Entry 3NL3 (X-ray diffraction, 3.01 A resolution); this record covers chains B and F of the 6 polymer chains in the assembly.

Chain B (and F):
Name: Thiamine biosynthetic bifunctional enzyme
From: Candida glabrata
Notes: EC 2.5.1.3, 2.7.1.50; chain F of this document is another copy of the same molecule, construct and numbering; everything in this record applies to it too
UniProt: Q6FV03 (Q6FV03_CANGA); residue numbers follow UniProt; this construct covers 1-540
Chain sequence (540 residues; each row starts with the number of its first residue):
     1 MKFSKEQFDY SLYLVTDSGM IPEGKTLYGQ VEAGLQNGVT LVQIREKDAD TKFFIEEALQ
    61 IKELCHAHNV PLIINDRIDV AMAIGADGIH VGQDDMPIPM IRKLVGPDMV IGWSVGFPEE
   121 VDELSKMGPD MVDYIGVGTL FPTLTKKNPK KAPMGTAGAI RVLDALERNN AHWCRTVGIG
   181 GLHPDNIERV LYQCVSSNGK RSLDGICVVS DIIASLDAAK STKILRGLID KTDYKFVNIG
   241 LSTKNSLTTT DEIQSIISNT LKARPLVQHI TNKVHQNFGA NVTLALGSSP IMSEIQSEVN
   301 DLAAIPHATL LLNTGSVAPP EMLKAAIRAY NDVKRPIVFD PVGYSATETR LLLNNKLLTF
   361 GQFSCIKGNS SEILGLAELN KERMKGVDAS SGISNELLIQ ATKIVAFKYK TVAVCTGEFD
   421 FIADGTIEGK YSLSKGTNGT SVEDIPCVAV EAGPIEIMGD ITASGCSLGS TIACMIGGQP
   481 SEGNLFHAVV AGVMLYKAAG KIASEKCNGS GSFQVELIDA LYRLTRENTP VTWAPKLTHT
Disordered / not traced: 1, 150-154, 380-393, 438-439, 452-466 (chain F: 1, 40, 46-48, 147-154, 380-393, 438-439, 456-464)
Metal / ion sites: Mg2+ site 1: Thr51 (shared with Asp76(F), Asp95(F) of chain F); Mg2+ site 2: Pro341, Glu372
Small-molecule neighbours: thiamin phosphate (TPS): Tyr13, Val15, Gln43, Arg45, Asn75, His90, Ser114, Tyr134, Gly136, Gly138, Thr139, Thr143, Thr145, Lys146, Val177, Ile179, Gly180, Gly181, Cys207, Val208, Val209, Ser210
Reported in the primary citation:
  - catalytic residues: Lys146 (by similarity / conservation)

Interface between chain B and chain F:
Contacting residue pairs - 31 pairs, chain B then chain F:
  Asp50(B) - Asp94(F)
  Thr51(B) - Asp76(F)
  Thr51(B) - Asp94(F)
  Thr51(B) - Asp95(F)  hydrogen bond
  Lys52(B) - Asp94(F)  hydrogen bond (backbone-backbone)
  Lys52(B) - Asp95(F)
  Asp76(B) - Thr51(F)
  Asp76(B) - Arg77(F)  salt bridge
  Arg77(B) - Asp76(F)  salt bridge
  Arg77(B) - Arg77(F)
  Ile78(B) - Asp79(F)  hydrogen bond (backbone-side chain)
  Asp79(B) - Asp76(F)
  Asp79(B) - Arg77(F)
  Asp79(B) - Ile78(F)  hydrogen bond (side chain-backbone)
  Asp79(B) - Asp79(F)  hydrogen bond (backbone-side chain)
  Asp79(B) - Met96(F)
  Met82(B) - Met82(F)  hydrophobic
  Ala83(B) - Met96(F)  hydrophobic
  Ala83(B) - Met100(F)  hydrophobic
  Asp94(B) - Asp50(F)
  Asp94(B) - Thr51(F)  hydrogen bond (backbone-backbone)
  Asp94(B) - Lys52(F)  hydrogen bond (backbone-backbone)
  Asp95(B) - Thr51(F)  hydrogen bond
  Asp95(B) - Lys52(F)
  Met96(B) - Thr51(F)
  Met96(B) - Ile55(F)  hydrophobic
  Met96(B) - Arg77(F)
  Met96(B) - Asp79(F)
  Pro97(B) - Ile55(F)
  Met100(B) - Ile55(F)  hydrophobic
  Leu104(B) - Asp79(F)
Interface residues without a listed pair, chain B (17 interface residues in all): Ile55, Val80
Interface residues without a listed pair, chain F (18 interface residues in all): Val80, Ala83, Gln93, Pro97, Leu104

Summary:
The interface between chain B and chain F involves 17 residues on one side and 18 on the other; the contacts
include 8 hydrogen bonds and 2 salt bridges. Polar contacts include Asp76(B)-Arg77(F), Thr51(B)-Asp95(F) and
Ile78(B)-Asp79(F). Ligands of chain B: thiamin phosphate. Pro341(B) and Glu372(B) form the Mg2+ site 2. From
the paper: the catalytic residue Lys146(B).
Chain B and chain F are both Thiamine biosynthetic bifunctional enzyme (Candida glabrata); the structure, The
Crystal Structure of Candida glabrata THI6, a Bifunctional Enzyme involved in Thiamin Biosyhthesis of
Eukaryotes, was determined by X-ray diffraction, deposited together with 3NL2, 3NL5, 3NM1 and 3NM3.
